PDB entry 5AA9 | X-ray diffraction, 1.93 A resolution | chain A

# Chain A
Name: Alk tyrosine kinase receptor
From: Homo sapiens
Notes: EC 2.7.10.1; fragment: tyrosine kinase domain
Reference sequence: Q9UM73 (ALK_HUMAN); residues 1093-1411 here = UniProt positions 1093-1411
Amino-acid sequence (327 residues; each row starts with the number of its first residue):
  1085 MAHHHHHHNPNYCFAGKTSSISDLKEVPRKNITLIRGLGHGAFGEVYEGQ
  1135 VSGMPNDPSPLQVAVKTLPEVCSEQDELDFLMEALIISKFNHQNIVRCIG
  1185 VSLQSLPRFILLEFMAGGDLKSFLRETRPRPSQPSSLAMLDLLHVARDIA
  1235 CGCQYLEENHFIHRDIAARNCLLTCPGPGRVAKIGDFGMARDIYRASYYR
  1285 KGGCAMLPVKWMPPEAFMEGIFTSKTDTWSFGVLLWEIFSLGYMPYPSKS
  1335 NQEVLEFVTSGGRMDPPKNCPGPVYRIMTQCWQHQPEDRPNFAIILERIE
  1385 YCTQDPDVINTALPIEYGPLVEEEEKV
Disordered / not traced: 1085-1092, 1136-1143, 1280-1285, 1403-1411
Differences from the reference sequence: expression tag (1085-1092); engineered mutation F1198 (Leu in Q9UM73)
Small-molecule neighbours: PF-06463922 (5P8; (10R)-7-amino-12-fluoro-2,10,16-trimethyl-15-oxo-10,15,16,17-tetrahydro-2H-8,4-(metheno)pyrazolo[4,3-h][2,5,11]benzoxadiazacyclotetradecine-3-carbonitrile): L1122, G1123, V1130, A1148, K1150, L1196, E1197, F1198, M1199, A1200, G1202, D1203, R1253, N1254, C1255, L1256, G1269, D1270
Swiss-Prot annotation at these positions:
  - active site: D1249 (Proton acceptor)
  - binding site (ATP): H1124, K1150, E1197, M1199, D1270
  - modified residue (Phosphotyrosine): Y1096, Y1131, Y1278
  - natural variant: G1128 (G1128A: In NBLST3), T1151 (T1151M: In NBLST3), M1166 (M1166R: In NBLST3), I1171 (I1171N: In NBLST3), F1174 (F1174C: In NBLST3; F1174I: In NBLST3; F1174L: In NBLST3; F1174V: In NBLST3), R1192 (R1192P: In NBLST3), A1234 (A1234T: In NBLST3), F1245 (F1245C: In NBLST3; F1245V: In NBLST3), I1250 (I1250T: In NBLST3), R1275 (R1275L: Observed in neuroblastoma; R1275Q: In NBLST3), Y1278 (Y1278S: In NBLST3)
Reported in the primary citation:
  - disease-associated variants - L1198F: decreased binding to lorlatinib
  - mutagenesis - L1198F (2.5-fold): decreased catalytic activity
  - mutagenesis - L1198F: decreased growth in response to crizotinib

# In short
Chain A binds PF-06463922. From UniProt: active-site residue D1249 and 5 ATP-binding residues. From the paper:
L1198F reduces binding to lorlatinib; L1198F reduces catalytic activity.
Chain A is Alk tyrosine kinase receptor (Homo sapiens); the structure, Structure of L1198F Mutant Human
Anaplastic Lymphoma Kinase in Complex with PF-06463922 ((10R)-7-amino-12-fluoro-2,10,16-trimethyl-
15-oxo-10,15,16,17-tetrahydro-2H-8,4-(metheno)pyrazolo(4,3-h)(2,5,11)
benzoxadiazacyclotetradecine-3-carbonitrile), was determined by X-ray diffraction (same publication as 5A9U,
5AA8, 5AAA, 5AAB and 5AAC).
